PDB entry 5FCX | X-ray diffraction, 3.21 A resolution | chain A

# Chain A
Protein: Red carotenoid protein (RCP)
From: Nostoc sp
UniProt: Q8YXT8 (Q8YXT8_NOSS1); residues 2-163 here = UniProt positions 2-163
Amino-acid sequence (170 residues; each row starts with the number of its first residue; numbering starts at 0):
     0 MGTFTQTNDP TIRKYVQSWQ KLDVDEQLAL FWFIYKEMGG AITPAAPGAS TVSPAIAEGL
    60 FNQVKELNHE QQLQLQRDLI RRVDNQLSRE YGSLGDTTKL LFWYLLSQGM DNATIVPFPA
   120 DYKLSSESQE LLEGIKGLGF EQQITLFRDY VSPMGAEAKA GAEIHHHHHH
Not modelled in the structure: 0-8, 40-48, 157-169
Sequence notes: initiating methionine (0); cloning artifact (1); expression tag (164-169)
Small-molecule neighbours: beta,beta-carotene-4,4'-dione (45D): Asp24, Leu27, Phe30, Trp31, Ile33, Tyr34, Met37, Val51, Leu72, Gln75, Arg76, Thr96, Leu99, Leu100, Trp102, Tyr103, Leu105, Ser106, Met109, Val115, Pro116, Phe117, Pro118, Tyr121, Ile143, Phe146
Reported in the primary citation:
  - binding site for beta,beta-carotene-4,4'-dione: Arg76, Phe117, Phe146

# Summary
Bound to chain A: beta,beta-carotene-4,4'-dione. From the paper: a binding site for
beta,beta-carotene-4,4'-dione at Arg76, Phe117 and Phe146.
Chain A is Red carotenoid protein (RCP) (Nostoc sp); the structure, Structure of Anabaena (Nostoc) sp. PCC
7120 Red Carotenoid Protein binding canthaxanthin, was determined by X-ray diffraction (same publication as
5FCY).
